Entry 7XJJ (electron microscopy, 3.30 A resolution); this record covers chains B and S of the 6 polymer chains in the assembly.

Chain B:
Protein: Guanine nucleotide-binding protein G(I)/G(S)/G(T) subunit beta-1
Source organism: Homo sapiens
UniProtKB: P62873 (GBB1_HUMAN); residue numbers follow UniProt; this construct covers 1-340
Amino-acid sequence (340 residues; numbered 1 to 340; the number before each row is that of its first residue):
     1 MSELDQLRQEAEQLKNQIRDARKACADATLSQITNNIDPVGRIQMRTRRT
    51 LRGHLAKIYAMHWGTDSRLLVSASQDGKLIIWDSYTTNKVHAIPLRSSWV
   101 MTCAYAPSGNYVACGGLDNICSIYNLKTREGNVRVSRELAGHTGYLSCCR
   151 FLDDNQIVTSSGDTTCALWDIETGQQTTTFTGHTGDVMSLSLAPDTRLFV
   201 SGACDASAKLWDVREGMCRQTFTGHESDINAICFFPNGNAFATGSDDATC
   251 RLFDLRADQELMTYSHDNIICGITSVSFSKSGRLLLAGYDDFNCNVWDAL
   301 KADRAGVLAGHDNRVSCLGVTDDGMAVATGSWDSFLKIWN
Unresolved in the structure: 1-2
Swiss-Prot annotation at these positions:
  - modified residue: Ser2 (N-acetylserine), His266 (Phosphohistidine)
  - natural variant: Leu30 (L30F: In MRD42; uncertain significance), Arg52 (R52G: In MRD42), Gly64 (G64V: In MRD42), Asp76 (D76E: In MRD42; D76G: In MRD42), Gly77 (G77S: In MRD42), Lys78 (K78R: In MRD42), Ile80 (I80N: In MRD42; I80T: In MRD42), His91 (H91R: In MRD42; uncertain significance), Ala92 (A92T: In MRD42), Pro94 (P94S: In MRD42), Leu95 (L95P: In MRD42), Arg96 (R96L: In MRD42), 5 further natural variant entries in UniProt

Chain S:
Protein: single Fab chain (svFv16)
Source organism: Homo sapiens
Notes: antibody fragment or engineered binder
Amino-acid sequence (298 residues; row label = number of the first residue in the row; note: 3 numbers in that range are skipped by the numbering (no residue carries them; nothing is unmodelled there); a row labelled like 120A-120O holds insertion residues (120A, then the next letters in order); numbering starts at 0):
     0 PDVQLVESGGGLVQPGGSRKLSCSASGFAFSSFGMHWVRQAPEKGLEWVA
    50 YISSGSGTIYYADTVKGRFTISRDDPKNTLFLQMTSLRSEDTAMYYCVRS
   100 IYYYGSSPFDFWGQGTTLTVS
120A-120O SGGGGSGGGGSGGGG
   124 SDIVMTQATSSVPVTPGESVSISCRSSKSLLHSNGNTYLYWFLQRPGQSP
   174 QLLIYRMSNLASGVPDRFSGSGSGTAFTLTISRLEAEDVGVYYCMQHLEY
   224 PLTFGAGTKLELKAAAGAPLEVLFQGPGAWSHPQFEKGAEDQVDPRLIDG
   274 KGAAHHHHHHHH
Unresolved in the structure: 0-1, 120A-120O, 236-285
Cystine bridges: Cys147-Cys217

How chain B and chain S interact:
Residue-residue contacts - 11 pairs, chain B then chain S:
  Asp66(B) - Tyr103(S)
  Arg68(B) - Tyr103(S)
  Leu69(B) - Tyr103(S)  hydrophobic
  Val90(B) - Tyr102(S)  hydrophobic
  Val90(B) - Tyr103(S)  hydrophobic
  Arg129(B) - Val2(S)
  Arg129(B) - Arg98(S)  hydrogen bond (backbone-side chain)
  Arg129(B) - Phe110(S)
  Glu130(B) - Gly26(S)
  Glu130(B) - Phe27(S)
  Gly131(B) - Phe32(S)
Interface residues without a listed pair, chain B (9 interface residues in all): His91, Asn132
Interface residues without a listed pair, chain S (10 interface residues in all): Ala28, Ile100

In short:
9 residues of chain B and 10 residues of chain S are in contact; the contacts include 1 hydrogen bond. Its one
hydrogen-bonded contact is Arg129(B)-Arg98(S).
Chain B is Guanine nucleotide-binding protein G(I)/G(S)/G(T) subunit beta-1 and chain S is single Fab chain
(svFv16), both from Homo sapiens; the structure, Cryo-EM structure of the galanin-bound GALR1-miniGo complex,
was determined by electron microscopy together with 7XJK and 7XJL from the same study.
